7TPJ - chains H and L of the 3 polymer chains in the assembly; structure by electron microscopy, 3.46 A resolution.

== Chain H ==
Name: Fab Heavy (H) Chain
From: Homo sapiens
Notes: antibody fragment or engineered binder
Chain sequence (235 residues; each row starts with the number of its first residue):
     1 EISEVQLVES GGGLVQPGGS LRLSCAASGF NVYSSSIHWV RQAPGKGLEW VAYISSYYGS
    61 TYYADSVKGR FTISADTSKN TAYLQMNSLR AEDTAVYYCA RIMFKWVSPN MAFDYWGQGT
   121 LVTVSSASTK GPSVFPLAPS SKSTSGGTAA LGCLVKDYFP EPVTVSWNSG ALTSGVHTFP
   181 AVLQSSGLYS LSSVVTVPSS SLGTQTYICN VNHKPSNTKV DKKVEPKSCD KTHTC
Not modelled in the structure: 1-4, 124-235
Cystine bridges: C25-C99

== Chain L ==
Name: Fab Light (L) Chain
From: Homo sapiens
Notes: antibody fragment or engineered binder
Chain sequence (215 residues; each row starts with the number of its first residue):
     1 SDIQMTQSPS SLSASVGDRV TITCRASQSV SSAVAWYQQK PGKAPKLLIY SASSLYSGVP
    61 SRFSGSRSGT DFTLTISSLQ PEDFATYYCQ QSYYSLVTFG QGTKVEIKRT VAAPSVFIFP
   121 PSDSQLKSGT ASVVCLLNNF YPREAKVQWK VDNALQSGNS QESVTEQDSK DSTYSLSSTL
   181 TLSKADYEKH KVYACEVTHQ GLSSPVTKSF NRGEC
Not modelled in the structure: 1, 106-215
Cystine bridges: C24-C89

== How chain H and chain L interact ==
Contacting residue pairs (31; chain H residue first):
  V40(H) - F99(L)  hydrophobic
  Q42(H) - Q39(L)  hydrogen bond
  G47(H) - Y88(L)
  L48(H) - Q39(L)
  L48(H) - Y88(L)  hydrophobic
  L48(H) - F99(L)
  W50(H) - L96(L)  hydrophobic
  W50(H) - V97(L)
  Y53(H) - S95(L)  hydrogen bond
  Y62(H) - S95(L)
  Y63(H) - L96(L)
  D65(H) - D2(L)
  Y98(H) - K43(L)
  Y98(H) - P45(L)
  M103(H) - L47(L)  hydrophobic
  M103(H) - Y50(L)  hydrophobic
  V107(H) - Y50(L)
  S108(H) - Y50(L)
  N110(H) - S32(L)  hydrogen bond (side chain-backbone)
  N110(H) - A33(L)
  N110(H) - S51(L)  hydrogen bond
  M111(H) - S92(L)  hydrogen bond (backbone-side chain)
  A112(H) - Y37(L)
  A112(H) - Y50(L)  hydrophobic
  F113(H) - Y37(L)  hydrogen bond (backbone-side chain)
  F113(H) - L47(L)
  F113(H) - Q90(L)
  D114(H) - Y56(L)
  W116(H) - Y37(L)  hydrophobic
  W116(H) - P45(L)  hydrogen bond (side chain-backbone)
  G117(H) - A44(L)
Other interface residues (no listed pair), chain H (23 interface residues in all): K46, A64, Y115
Other interface residues (no listed pair), chain L (21 interface residues in all): A35, Q101

== In short ==
Chain H and chain L form an interface of 23 and 21 residues respectively, with 7 hydrogen bonds. Among the
polar pairs are Q42(H)-Q39(L), Y53(H)-S95(L) and N110(H)-S32(L).
Here chain H is Fab Heavy (H) Chain and chain L is Fab Light (L) Chain, both from Homo sapiens. Entry 7TPJ
(Single-Particle Cryo-EM Structure of the WaaL O-antigen ligase in its apo state) was determined by electron
microscopy, deposited together with 7TPG.
